9HNY - chains CA and FJ of the 105 polymer chains in the assembly; structure by electron microscopy, 3.30 A resolution.

[Chain CA]
Molecule: 9S RNA
Organism: Trypanosoma brucei
Sequence (620 nucleotides; numbered 1 to 620 plus 10 insertion-coded residues; 10 numbers in that range are skipped by the numbering (no residue carries them; nothing is unmodelled there); the number before each row is that of its first residue; a row labelled like 384A-384J holds insertion residues (384A, then the next letters in order)):
     1 UAAAUUAUGGUCAAUUGUUAGUAUUCAUAUUAAUUUUUUUAAAUGUUUUA
    51 UCAUUUUAUAAAGGUUUAUUUUUGAAAGAUUUUUUGUAUAAAAUUUUAGG
   101 AAUAGUUAAUAAUAAUUUAUAAUUUUGAUUAGAUUGUUUUGUUAAUGCUA
   151 UUAGAUGGGUGUGGAAAAAUAAAAAAAAUAAUUAAUAUAUAUCAAUAAUA
   201 AAUUAAAUUAAUCUAUUAGUCAGAAAUGGAUGCCAGCCGUUGCGGUAAUU
   251 UCUAUGCUUUUAAAUAUUAUACAAUUAUCAUAUUAAAUUGUUAAGUGCUG
   301 AUUUAACCAAUAAAAAUAUAAAUAAUUUUUAUUUGUUUUUAAACACCAUU
   351 AGGUAUAUGCAAAUAUAAAAUUAUAGUAAUUAUA
384A-384J AAUUAUAUUA
   390 UAUUAUA
   402 UUUAUUCAUAUAAUUAAUAGGAUAAUAUUUGUAGUUUUUGAUACCAUGAU
   452 AAGGAUUAUAAAUUGAAAGUGUUAAUAUCAUAAUCAAAAUUUAUUAUUUA
   502 UAUUAAAUAUGUAUGUGUAGAUAAAAUAAGAAAUUAAAAAGGUAUUGUUG
   552 CCCACCAAUUUUUAUAAUAAAAAUAACGUGCAGUAAUUAAUAUAUUUAUA
   602 AAAAUAUAUUUUUUUUUUU
Unresolved in the structure: 208-227, 254-260, 349-353, 384A-384J, 402-416, 431-440, 489-510, 523-529, 538-559
Sequence notes: conflict U614 (A1802 in X02547.1), U615 (G1803 in X02547.1), U616 (C1804 in X02547.1), U618 (A1806 in X02547.1), U619 (A1807 in X02547.1), U620 (A1808 in X02547.1)

[Chain FJ]
Molecule: mt-SAF18 (RbfA)
Organism: Trypanosoma brucei
Reference sequence: Q383L9 (Q383L9_TRYB2); residues 1-362 here = UniProt positions 1-362
Amino-acid sequence (362 residues; each row starts with the number of its first residue):
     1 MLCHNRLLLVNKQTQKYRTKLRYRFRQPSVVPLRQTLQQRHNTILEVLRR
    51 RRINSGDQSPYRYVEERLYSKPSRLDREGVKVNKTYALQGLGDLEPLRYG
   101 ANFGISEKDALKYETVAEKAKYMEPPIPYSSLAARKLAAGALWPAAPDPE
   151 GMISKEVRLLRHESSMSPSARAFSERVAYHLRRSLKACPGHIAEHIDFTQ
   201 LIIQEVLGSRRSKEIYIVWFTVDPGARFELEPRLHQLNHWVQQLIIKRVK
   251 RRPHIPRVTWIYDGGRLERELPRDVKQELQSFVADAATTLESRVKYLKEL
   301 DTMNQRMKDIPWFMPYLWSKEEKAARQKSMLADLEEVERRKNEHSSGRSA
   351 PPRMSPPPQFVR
Unresolved in the structure: 1-9

[Chain CA / chain FJ interface]
Pairs across the interface (129; chain CA residue first):
  U283(CA) - Val10(FJ)  phosphate contact
  U284(CA) - Val10(FJ)  phosphate contact
  U284(CA) - Arg18(FJ)  salt bridge to the phosphate
  A287(CA) - Arg18(FJ)  sugar contact
  U288(CA) - Val10(FJ)  phosphate contact
  U288(CA) - Asn11(FJ)  hydrogen bond to the phosphate
  U288(CA) - Thr14(FJ)  hydrogen bond to the phosphate
  U289(CA) - Asn11(FJ)  phosphate contact
  U299(CA) - Gln13(FJ)  hydrogen bond to the phosphate
  G300(CA) - Gln13(FJ)  hydrogen bond to the phosphate
  G300(CA) - Tyr17(FJ)  stacking on the base
  G300(CA) - Lys20(FJ)  phosphate contact
  A301(CA) - Lys20(FJ)  salt bridge to the phosphate
  A301(CA) - Ala187(FJ)  sugar contact
  A301(CA) - Lys247(FJ)  salt bridge to the phosphate
  A301(CA) - Arg248(FJ)  sugar contact
  U302(CA) - Lys20(FJ)  salt bridge to the phosphate
  U302(CA) - Arg24(FJ)  salt bridge to the phosphate
  U302(CA) - Ala187(FJ)  sugar contact
  U303(CA) - Tyr17(FJ)  base contact
  U303(CA) - Lys20(FJ)  hydrogen bond to the base
  U303(CA) - Arg24(FJ)  salt bridge to the phosphate
  U303(CA) - Pro189(FJ)  phosphate contact
  U304(CA) - Tyr17(FJ)  phosphate contact
  U304(CA) - Leu21(FJ)  sugar contact
  U304(CA) - Arg24(FJ)  salt bridge to the phosphate
  U304(CA) - Phe25(FJ)  stacking on the base
  A305(CA) - Tyr17(FJ)  hydrogen bond to the phosphate
  U330(CA) - Val10(FJ)  hydrogen bond to the base
  U330(CA) - Asn11(FJ)  base contact
  A331(CA) - Asn11(FJ)  phosphate contact
  A331(CA) - Lys12(FJ)  hydrogen bond to the phosphate
  U332(CA) - Lys12(FJ)  salt bridge to the phosphate
  A375(CA) - Lys320(FJ)  salt bridge to the phosphate
  G376(CA) - Lys320(FJ)  salt bridge to the phosphate
  U381(CA) - Arg211(FJ)  phosphate contact
  U381(CA) - Lys213(FJ)  phosphate contact
  U381(CA) - His254(FJ)  phosphate contact
  A382(CA) - Ser209(FJ)  sugar contact
  A382(CA) - Arg210(FJ)  phosphate contact
  A382(CA) - Arg211(FJ)  phosphate contact
  A382(CA) - Ser212(FJ)  phosphate contact
  A382(CA) - Lys213(FJ)  hydrogen bond to the phosphate
  A382(CA) - Tyr216(FJ)  phosphate contact
  A382(CA) - His254(FJ)  salt bridge to the phosphate
  U383(CA) - Lys155(FJ)  hydrogen bond to the sugar
  U383(CA) - Val157(FJ)  base contact
  U383(CA) - Arg161(FJ)  salt bridge to the phosphate
  U383(CA) - Leu207(FJ)  base contact
  U383(CA) - Ser209(FJ)  hydrogen bond to the phosphate
  U383(CA) - Glu214(FJ)  phosphate contact
  U383(CA) - Tyr216(FJ)  hydrogen bond to the phosphate
  U383(CA) - Ile261(FJ)  base contact
  A384(CA) - Arg161(FJ)  base contact
  G454(CA) - Asp57(FJ)  phosphate contact
  G454(CA) - Lys84(FJ)  phosphate contact
  G455(CA) - Asp57(FJ)  phosphate contact
  G455(CA) - Lys84(FJ)  salt bridge to the phosphate
  A456(CA) - Asn54(FJ)  hydrogen bond to the base
  A456(CA) - Tyr63(FJ)  hydrogen bond to the phosphate
  A456(CA) - Arg67(FJ)  hydrogen bond to the phosphate
  U457(CA) - Asn54(FJ)  base contact
  U457(CA) - Arg67(FJ)  salt bridge to the phosphate
  U458(CA) - Arg51(FJ)  salt bridge to the phosphate
  U458(CA) - Arg52(FJ)  hydrogen bond to the base
  A459(CA) - Arg51(FJ)  phosphate contact
  A459(CA) - Arg52(FJ)  hydrogen bond to the base
  U460(CA) - Arg50(FJ)  base contact
  A468(CA) - Arg52(FJ)  hydrogen bond to the base
  A476(CA) - Lys298(FJ)  sugar contact
  G531(CA) - Gln58(FJ)  hydrogen bond to the base
  G531(CA) - Ser59(FJ)  hydrogen bond to the base
  G531(CA) - Arg62(FJ)  base contact
  G531(CA) - Glu66(FJ)  hydrogen bond to the base
  A533(CA) - Asp57(FJ)  base contact
  A533(CA) - Glu66(FJ)  hydrogen bond to the sugar
  C578(CA) - Lys328(FJ)  base contact
  U580(CA) - Glu321(FJ)  base contact
  U580(CA) - Ala324(FJ)  base contact
  U580(CA) - Lys328(FJ)  base contact
  G581(CA) - Ser329(FJ)  hydrogen bond to the phosphate
  G581(CA) - Ala332(FJ)  base contact
  C582(CA) - Ser329(FJ)  hydrogen bond to the phosphate
  A587(CA) - Ser167(FJ)  base contact
  A587(CA) - Pro168(FJ)  base contact
  A587(CA) - Arg273(FJ)  base contact
  U589(CA) - Pro168(FJ)  base contact
  U589(CA) - Ser169(FJ)  hydrogen bond to the phosphate
  U589(CA) - Arg211(FJ)  salt bridge to the phosphate
  A590(CA) - Ser169(FJ)  hydrogen bond to the phosphate
  A590(CA) - Arg211(FJ)  salt bridge to the phosphate
  A590(CA) - Lys250(FJ)  hydrogen bond to the base
  A590(CA) - Arg251(FJ)  base contact
  A590(CA) - Arg252(FJ)  hydrogen bond to the base
  A590(CA) - Pro253(FJ)  sugar contact
  U608(CA) - Lys12(FJ)  phosphate contact
  U608(CA) - Lys250(FJ)  salt bridge to the phosphate
  A609(CA) - Lys12(FJ)  salt bridge to the phosphate
  A609(CA) - Lys16(FJ)  salt bridge to the phosphate
  U610(CA) - Gln15(FJ)  phosphate contact
  U610(CA) - Thr19(FJ)  hydrogen bond to the phosphate
  U611(CA) - Thr19(FJ)  phosphate contact
  U611(CA) - Arg22(FJ)  salt bridge to the phosphate
  U611(CA) - Tyr23(FJ)  base contact
  U611(CA) - Arg252(FJ)  hydrogen bond to the base
  U612(CA) - Tyr23(FJ)  phosphate contact
  U612(CA) - Arg252(FJ)  hydrogen bond to the base
  U612(CA) - Ile255(FJ)  base contact
  U613(CA) - Arg26(FJ)  base contact
  U613(CA) - Gln242(FJ)  hydrogen bond to the base
  U613(CA) - Gln243(FJ)  hydrogen bond to the base
  U613(CA) - Ile246(FJ)  base contact
  U613(CA) - Ile255(FJ)  base contact
  U614(CA) - Ser29(FJ)  sugar contact
  U615(CA) - Val30(FJ)  sugar contact
  U615(CA) - Val31(FJ)  hydrogen bond to the base
  U615(CA) - Pro32(FJ)  base contact
  U615(CA) - Leu33(FJ)  hydrogen bond to the base
  U615(CA) - Arg34(FJ)  hydrogen bond to the base
  U615(CA) - Gln35(FJ)  base contact
  U616(CA) - Arg34(FJ)  base contact
  U616(CA) - Glu150(FJ)  hydrogen bond to the base
  U616(CA) - Gly151(FJ)  base contact
  U616(CA) - Arg257(FJ)  base contact
  U617(CA) - His239(FJ)  stacking on the base
  U618(CA) - Phe25(FJ)  sugar contact
  U618(CA) - Arg26(FJ)  hydrogen bond to the base
  U618(CA) - Pro28(FJ)  base contact
  U619(CA) - Gln27(FJ)  base contact
Other interface residues (no listed pair), chain CA (56 interface residues in all): A286, A452, A530, A534, U588
Other interface residues (no listed pair), chain FJ (86 interface residues in all): Ile53, Leu88, Leu159, Leu160, Asn238, Trp240, Pro256, Lys295

[Overview]
Chain CA and chain FJ form an interface of 56 and 86 residues respectively; the contacts include 38 hydrogen
bonds, 21 salt bridges and 3 aromatic stacking contacts. Polar contacts include U303(CA)-Lys20(FJ),
U330(CA)-Val10(FJ) and A456(CA)-Asn54(FJ).
Chain CA is 9S RNA and chain FJ is mt-SAF18 (RbfA), both from Trypanosoma brucei; the structure, Mitoribosomal
small subunit in complex with Mettl15 and Mettl17, was determined by electron microscopy.
